PDB entry 5B2F | X-ray diffraction, 1.90 A resolution | chains A and C of the 3 polymer chains in the assembly

== Chain A (and C) ==
Molecule: Putative uncharacterized protein PH0499
From: Pyrococcus horikoshii OT3
Notes: chain C of this document is another copy of the same molecule, construct and numbering; everything in this record applies to it too
Reference sequence: O58235 (O58235_PYRHO); residue numbers follow UniProt; this construct covers 1-272
Chain sequence (272 residues; each row starts with the number of its first residue):
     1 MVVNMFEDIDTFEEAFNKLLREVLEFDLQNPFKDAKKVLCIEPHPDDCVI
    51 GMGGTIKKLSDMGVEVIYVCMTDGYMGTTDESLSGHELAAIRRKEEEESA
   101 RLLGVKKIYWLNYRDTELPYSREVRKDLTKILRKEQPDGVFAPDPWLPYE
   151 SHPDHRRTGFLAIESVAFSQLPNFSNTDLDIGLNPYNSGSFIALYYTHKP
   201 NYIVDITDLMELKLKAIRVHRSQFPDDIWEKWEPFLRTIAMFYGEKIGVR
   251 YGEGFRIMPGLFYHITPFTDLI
Disordered / not traced: 1-5
Bound ions: Zn2+: H44, D47, H155 (together with MQG)
Residues lining bound ligands:
  - MQG (2-deoxy-2-{[(S)-hydroxy(methyl)phosphoryl]amino}-beta-D-glucopyranose): H44, P45, D46, D47, I50, G74, M76, G77, R92, D115, T116, H152, H155, Q223, W232
  - MQG: F168, L171, H264

== Chain A / chain C interface ==
Contacting residue pairs (81; chain A residue first):
  M76(A) - L171(C)
  M76(A) - N173(C)
  M76(A) - F174(C)
  T78(A) - L171(C)
  T78(A) - P172(C)
  T78(A) - N173(C)
  T79(A) - Q170(C)
  T79(A) - P172(C)
  D80(A) - P172(C)
  E81(A) - P172(C)
  E81(A) - P185(C)
  L83(A) - N173(C)  hydrogen bond (backbone-side chain)
  S84(A) - N173(C)
  G85(A) - N173(C)  hydrogen bond (backbone-side chain)
  T116(A) - F168(C)
  E117(A) - R122(C)  salt bridge
  L147(A) - I265(C)  hydrophobic
  L147(A) - T266(C)
  P148(A) - T269(C)
  Y149(A) - W146(C)  hydrophobic
  Y149(A) - K199(C)
  Y149(A) - R256(C)  hydrogen bond
  Y149(A) - M258(C)  hydrophobic
  Y149(A) - F262(C)
  Y149(A) - Y263(C)
  Y149(A) - T269(C)
  E150(A) - W146(C)
  E150(A) - Y263(C)
  E150(A) - H264(C)  salt bridge
  E150(A) - I265(C)  hydrogen bond (side chain-backbone)
  S151(A) - I163(C)
  S151(A) - E164(C)
  S151(A) - Y263(C)  hydrogen bond (backbone-backbone)
  H152(A) - F168(C)
  H152(A) - H264(C)
  P153(A) - Y120(C)
  P153(A) - E164(C)
  H155(A) - H264(C)  hydrogen bond
  H155(A) - I265(C)
  R156(A) - Y120(C)  hydrogen bond
  R156(A) - F160(C)
  R156(A) - E164(C)  salt bridge
  R157(A) - Y120(C)
  Y196(A) - I265(C)  hydrophobic
  T197(A) - P267(C)
  H198(A) - P267(C)  hydrogen bond (side chain-backbone)
  H198(A) - D270(C)  salt bridge
  E230(A) - V23(C)
  K231(A) - V23(C)
  W232(A) - L261(C)
  W232(A) - I265(C)  hydrophobic
  P234(A) - F6(C)
  P234(A) - L19(C)  hydrophobic
  F235(A) - L19(C)
  F235(A) - L261(C)  hydrophobic
  F235(A) - H264(C)
  F235(A) - T266(C)
  R237(A) - E7(C)
  T238(A) - F6(C)
  T238(A) - F12(C)
  T238(A) - A15(C)
  T238(A) - F16(C)
  T238(A) - F268(C)
  I239(A) - P267(C)
  I239(A) - F268(C)  hydrophobic
  M241(A) - I9(C)
  M241(A) - D10(C)
  M241(A) - T11(C)
  M241(A) - F12(C)
  M241(A) - A15(C)  hydrophobic
  F242(A) - F12(C)
  F242(A) - P267(C)
  F242(A) - F268(C)  hydrophobic
  Y243(A) - P267(C)
  E245(A) - F12(C)
  E245(A) - E13(C)
  R250(A) - F6(C)
  R250(A) - E7(C)  hydrogen bond (side chain-backbone)
  R250(A) - D8(C)
  R250(A) - I9(C)  hydrogen bond (side chain-backbone)
  R250(A) - D10(C)  hydrogen bond (side chain-backbone)
Also at the interface, not in a pair above, chain A (39 interface residues in all): I50, Y75, Y251
Also at the interface, not in a pair above, chain C (41 interface residues in all): L24, R125, L179

== Summary ==
39 residues of chain A and 41 residues of chain C are in contact, with 11 hydrogen bonds and 4 salt bridges.
Among the polar pairs are E117(A)-R122(C), E150(A)-H264(C) and R156(A)-E164(C). Ligands of chain A: compound
MQG and MQG.
Chain A and chain C are both Putative uncharacterized protein PH0499 (Pyrococcus horikoshii OT3); the
structure, N,N'-diacetylchitobiose deacetylase from Pyrococcus horikoshii complexed with its inhibitor MPG
(phosphate-containing condition), was determined by X-ray diffraction (same publication as 5B2E).
